Entry 3C8K (X-ray diffraction, 2.90 A resolution); this record covers chains A and B of the 4 polymer chains in the assembly.

# Chain A
Molecule: H-2 class I histocompatibility antigen, K-B alpha chain
From: Mus musculus
Notes: engineered mutation(s): S171G, E193G, R223K
Reference sequence: P01901 (HA1B_MOUSE); residues 1-274 here correspond to UniProt positions 22-295 (UniProt number = residue number + 21)
Sequence (274 residues; row label = number of the first residue in the row):
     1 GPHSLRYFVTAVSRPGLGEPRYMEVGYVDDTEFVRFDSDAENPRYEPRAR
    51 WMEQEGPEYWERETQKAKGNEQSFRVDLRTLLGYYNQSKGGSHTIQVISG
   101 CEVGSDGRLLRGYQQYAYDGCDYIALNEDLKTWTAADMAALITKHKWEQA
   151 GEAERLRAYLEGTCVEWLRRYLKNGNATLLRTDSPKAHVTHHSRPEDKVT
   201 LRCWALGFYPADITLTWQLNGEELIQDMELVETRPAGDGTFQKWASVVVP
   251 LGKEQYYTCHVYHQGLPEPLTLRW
Swiss-Prot annotation at these positions:
  - glycosylation (N-linked (GlcNAc...) asparagine): Asn86, Asn176
Disulfides: Cys101-Cys164, Cys203-Cys259

# Chain B
Molecule: beta-2 microglobulin
From: Mus musculus
Reference sequence: Q91XJ8 (Q91XJ8_MOUSE); residues 1-99 here correspond to UniProt positions 21-119 (UniProt number = residue number + 20)
Sequence (99 residues; row label = number of the first residue in the row):
     1 IQKTPQIQVYSRHPPENGKPNILNCYVTQFHPPHIEIQMLKNGKKIPKVE
    51 MSDMSFSKDWSFYILAHTEFTPTETDTYACRVKHASMAEPKTVYWDRDM
Disulfides: Cys25-Cys80

# Interface between chain A and chain B
Contacting residue pairs - 53 pairs, chain A then chain B:
  Phe8(A) - Phe56(B)
  Phe8(A) - Ser57(B)
  Phe8(A) - Lys58(B)
  Val9(A) - Phe56(B)
  Thr10(A) - Phe56(B)
  Thr10(A) - Phe62(B)
  Val12(A) - Pro33(B)  hydrophobic
  Tyr27(A) - Ser55(B)
  Arg35(A) - Asp53(B)  salt bridge
  Arg35(A) - Met54(B)  hydrogen bond (side chain-backbone)
  Arg48(A) - Asp53(B)  salt bridge
  Thr94(A) - Pro33(B)
  Gln96(A) - Phe56(B)
  Gln96(A) - Trp60(B)  hydrogen bond (side chain-backbone)
  Gln96(A) - Phe62(B)
  Val97(A) - Phe56(B)
  Ile98(A) - Phe56(B)  hydrophobic
  Ile98(A) - Lys58(B)
  Ile98(A) - Trp60(B)  hydrophobic
  Gln115(A) - Trp60(B)
  Tyr116(A) - Trp60(B)
  Ala117(A) - Trp60(B)
  Asp119(A) - Ile1(B)
  Asp119(A) - His31(B)  hydrogen bond (backbone-side chain)
  Gly120(A) - Lys3(B)  hydrogen bond (backbone-side chain)
  Gly120(A) - His31(B)
  Asp122(A) - Trp60(B)  hydrogen bond
  His192(A) - Asp98(B)  salt bridge
  Arg202(A) - Asp98(B)  hydrogen bond (side chain-backbone)
  Arg202(A) - Met99(B)
  Trp204(A) - Asp98(B)
  Trp204(A) - Met99(B)
  Val231(A) - Gln8(B)
  Glu232(A) - Gln8(B)  hydrogen bond (backbone-side chain)
  Glu232(A) - Thr28(B)  hydrogen bond
  Glu232(A) - Gln29(B)  hydrogen bond
  Glu232(A) - Tyr63(B)  hydrogen bond
  Thr233(A) - Tyr26(B)
  Arg234(A) - Gln8(B)  hydrogen bond
  Arg234(A) - Tyr10(B)
  Arg234(A) - Tyr26(B)
  Arg234(A) - Met99(B)  hydrogen bond (side chain-backbone)
  Pro235(A) - Tyr10(B)  hydrogen bond (backbone-side chain)
  Pro235(A) - Asn24(B)
  Pro235(A) - Tyr26(B)
  Ala236(A) - Arg12(B)  hydrogen bond (backbone-side chain)
  Ala236(A) - Asn24(B)  hydrogen bond (backbone-side chain)
  Gly237(A) - Arg12(B)  hydrogen bond (backbone-side chain)
  Asp238(A) - Arg12(B)
  Gln242(A) - Tyr10(B)
  Gln242(A) - Ser11(B)
  Gln242(A) - Arg12(B)
  Trp244(A) - Met99(B)  hydrogen bond (side chain-backbone)
Interface residues without a listed pair, chain A (33 interface residues in all): Arg6, Met23, Cys121
Interface residues without a listed pair, chain B (24 interface residues in all): Leu65

# Overview
33 residues of chain A face 24 of chain B across their interface; the contacts include 17 hydrogen bonds and 3
salt bridges. Polar pairs include Arg35(A)-Asp53(B), Arg48(A)-Asp53(B) and His192(A)-Asp98(B).
Chain A is H-2 class I histocompatibility antigen, K-B alpha chain and chain B is beta-2 microglobulin, both
from Mus musculus; the structure, The crystal structure of Ly49C bound to H-2Kb, was determined by X-ray
diffraction, deposited together with 3C8J and 3CAD.
